PDB entry 6RDK | electron microscopy, 3.70 A resolution | chains G and H of the 31 polymer chains in the assembly

# Chain G (and H)
Protein: Mitochondrial ATP synthase subunit c
From: Polytomella sp. Pringsheim 198.80
Notes: chain H of this document is another copy of the same molecule, construct and numbering; everything in this record applies to it too
UniProt: D7P7X5 (D7P7X5_9CHLO); residue numbers follow UniProt; this construct covers 1-127
Chain sequence (127 residues; row label = number of the first residue in the row):
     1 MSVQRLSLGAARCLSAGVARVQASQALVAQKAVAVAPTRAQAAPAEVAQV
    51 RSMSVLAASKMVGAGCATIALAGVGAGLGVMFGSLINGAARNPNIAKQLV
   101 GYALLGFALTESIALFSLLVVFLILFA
Unresolved in the structure: 1-53

# Interface between chain G and chain H
Residue-residue contacts (75):
  Ser54(G) - Val55(H)
  Ser54(G) - Leu56(H)  hydrogen bond (side chain-backbone)
  Ala57(G) - Leu56(H)  hydrophobic
  Ala58(G) - Val55(H)
  Ala58(G) - Ser59(H)  hydrogen bond (backbone-side chain)
  Met61(G) - Ser59(H)
  Met61(G) - Lys60(H)
  Met61(G) - Gly63(H)
  Met61(G) - Ile124(H)
  Val62(G) - Ser59(H)  hydrogen bond (backbone-side chain)
  Val62(G) - Val62(H)  hydrophobic
  Gly65(G) - Gly63(H)
  Gly65(G) - Cys66(H)
  Gly65(G) - Ala67(H)  hydrogen bond (backbone-backbone)
  Gly65(G) - Ile124(H)
  Cys66(G) - Cys66(H)  hydrophobic
  Thr68(G) - Ala67(H)
  Thr68(G) - Ala70(H)
  Thr68(G) - Val120(H)
  Ile69(G) - Cys66(H)
  Ile69(G) - Ile69(H)  hydrophobic
  Ile69(G) - Ala70(H)  hydrophobic
  Leu71(G) - Val74(H)
  Leu71(G) - Ile113(H)
  Leu71(G) - Phe116(H)  hydrophobic
  Leu71(G) - Ser117(H)
  Ala72(G) - Ala70(H)
  Ala72(G) - Gly73(H)
  Ala72(G) - Val74(H)
  Gly75(G) - Gly73(H)
  Gly75(G) - Val74(H)
  Gly75(G) - Thr110(H)
  Ala76(G) - Gly73(H)  hydrogen bond (backbone-backbone)
  Leu78(G) - Leu109(H)
  Leu78(G) - Thr110(H)
  Leu78(G) - Ile113(H)  hydrophobic
  Gly79(G) - Gly77(H)
  Gly79(G) - Met81(H)
  Val80(G) - Val80(H)  hydrophobic
  Phe82(G) - Met81(H)
  Phe82(G) - Gly106(H)
  Phe82(G) - Thr110(H)
  Gly83(G) - Met81(H)
  Gly83(G) - Ser84(H)  hydrogen bond (backbone-side chain)
  Ile86(G) - Met81(H)
  Ile86(G) - Ser84(H)
  Ile86(G) - Leu85(H)  hydrophobic
  Ile86(G) - Leu99(H)
  Ile86(G) - Ala103(H)  hydrophobic
  Asn87(G) - Ser84(H)  hydrogen bond
  Asn87(G) - Asn87(H)  hydrogen bond
  Asn87(G) - Gly88(H)
  Ala89(G) - Leu99(H)  hydrophobic
  Ala89(G) - Tyr102(H)  hydrophobic
  Ala90(G) - Gly88(H)
  Ala90(G) - Asn92(H)  hydrogen bond (backbone-side chain)
  Ala90(G) - Leu99(H)  hydrophobic
  Pro93(G) - Asn92(H)
  Pro93(G) - Ile95(H)  hydrophobic
  Ala96(G) - Tyr102(H)  hydrogen bond (backbone-side chain)
  Lys97(G) - Gln98(H)
  Lys97(G) - Tyr102(H)  hydrogen bond
  Val100(G) - Tyr102(H)  hydrophobic
  Leu104(G) - Leu109(H)  hydrophobic
  Phe107(G) - Leu109(H)
  Glu111(G) - Leu109(H)
  Glu111(G) - Ser112(H)  hydrogen bond
  Glu111(G) - Ile113(H)
  Glu111(G) - Phe116(H)
  Ala114(G) - Ile113(H)  hydrophobic
  Leu118(G) - Phe116(H)  hydrophobic
  Leu118(G) - Val120(H)  hydrophobic
  Phe122(G) - Leu123(H)  hydrophobic
  Leu125(G) - Leu123(H)  hydrophobic
  Phe126(G) - Leu123(H)  hydrophobic
Also at the interface, not in a pair above, chain G (38 interface residues in all): Ser59, Ala64, Val74, Ser84
Also at the interface, not in a pair above, chain H (39 interface residues in all): Ser54, Leu78, Arg91, Leu105

# Overview
38 residues of chain G and 39 residues of chain H are in contact; the contacts include 12 hydrogen bonds.
Among the polar pairs are Ser54(G)-Leu56(H), Ala58(G)-Ser59(H) and Val62(G)-Ser59(H).
Chain G and chain H are both Mitochondrial ATP synthase subunit c (Polytomella sp. Pringsheim 198.80); the
structure, Cryo-EM structure of Polytomella F-ATP synthase, Rotary substate 1B, composite map, was determined
by electron microscopy, deposited together with 6RD4, 6RD5, 6RD6, 6RD7, 6RD8, 6RD9 and 46 further entries.
